PDB entry 6WK6 | X-ray diffraction, 2.35 A resolution | chains A and T of the 3 polymer chains in the assembly

== Chain A ==
Molecule: DNA polymerase eta
Source organism: Homo sapiens
Notes: EC 2.7.7.7
UniProt: Q9Y253 (POLH_HUMAN); numbering as in UniProt (aligned over 1-432)
Amino-acid sequence (432 residues; row label = number of the first residue in the row):
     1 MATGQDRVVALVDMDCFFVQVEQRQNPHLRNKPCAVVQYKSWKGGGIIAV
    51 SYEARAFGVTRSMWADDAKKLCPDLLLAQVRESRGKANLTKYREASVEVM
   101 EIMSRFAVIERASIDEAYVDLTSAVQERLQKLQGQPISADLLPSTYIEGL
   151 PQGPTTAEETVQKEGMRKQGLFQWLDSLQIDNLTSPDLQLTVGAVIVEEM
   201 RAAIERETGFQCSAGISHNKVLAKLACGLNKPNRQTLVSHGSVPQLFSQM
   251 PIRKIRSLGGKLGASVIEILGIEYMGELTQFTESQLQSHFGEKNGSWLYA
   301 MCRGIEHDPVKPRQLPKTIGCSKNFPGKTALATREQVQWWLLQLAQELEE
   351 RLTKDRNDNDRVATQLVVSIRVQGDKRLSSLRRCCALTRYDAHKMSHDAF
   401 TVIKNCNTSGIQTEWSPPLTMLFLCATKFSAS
Disordered / not traced: 155-159
Bound ions: Mg2+ site 1: Asp-13, Asp-115, Glu-116 (together with 0KX) (shared with 1 residue of chain P); Mg2+ site 2: Asp-13, Met-14, Asp-115 (together with 0KX)
Ligand contacts: 0KX (2'-deoxy-5'-O-[(R)-hydroxy{[(R)-hydroxy(phosphonooxy)phosphoryl]amino}phosphoryl]cytidine): Asp-13, Met-14, Asp-15, Cys-16, Phe-17, Phe-18, Ile-48, Ala-49, Tyr-52, Arg-55, Arg-61, Ile-114, Asp-115, Glu-116, Lys-231
Reported in the primary citation:
  - binding site for 0KX: Arg-55, Arg-61
  - binding site for the 12-nt DNA strand (chain T): Gln-38

== Chain T ==
Molecule: 12-nt DNA strand
Sequence (12 nucleotides; numbered 1 to 12; the number before each row is that of its first residue):
     1 CATXCTCACACT
Disordered / not traced: 1
Modified / non-standard residues: 3ZO (2'-deoxy-xanthosine-5'-monophosphate) at position 4

== How chain A and chain T interact ==
Residue-residue contacts - 35 pairs, chain A then chain T:
  Gln-38(A) with 3ZO_4(T), hydrogen bond to the sugar
  Tyr-39(A) with 3ZO_4(T), sugar contact; DC5(T), hydrogen bond to the phosphate
  Trp-42(A) with DA2(T), stacking on the base
  Gly-46(A) with DT3(T), sugar contact
  Ile-47(A) with DT3(T), base contact
  Ile-48(A) with DT3(T), base contact
  Arg-61(A) with DT3(T), base contact
  Ser-62(A) with DT3(T), sugar contact
  Trp-64(A) with DT3(T), phosphate contact; 3ZO_4(T), phosphate contact
  Lys-86(A) with DT6(T), salt bridge to the phosphate
  Leu-89(A) with DT6(T), phosphate contact
  Arg-93(A) with DT6(T), salt bridge to the phosphate
  Lys-293(A) with DC11(T), salt bridge to the phosphate
  Lys-311(A) with DC9(T), salt bridge to the phosphate
  Arg-313(A) with DA8(T), phosphate contact; DC9(T), salt bridge to the phosphate
  Pro-316(A) with DA8(T), phosphate contact
  Lys-317(A) with DA8(T), hydrogen bond to the phosphate; DC9(T), salt bridge to the phosphate
  Thr-318(A) with DC7(T), sugar contact; DA8(T), hydrogen bond to the phosphate
  Ile-319(A) with DC7(T), phosphate contact
  Gly-320(A) with DT6(T), sugar contact; DC7(T), hydrogen bond to the phosphate
  Cys-321(A) with DT6(T), phosphate contact
  Ser-322(A) with DC5(T), sugar contact; DT6(T), hydrogen bond to the phosphate
  Lys-323(A) with DC5(T), salt bridge to the phosphate
  Asn-324(A) with DA2(T), phosphate contact; DC5(T), hydrogen bond to the phosphate
  Pro-326(A) with DA2(T), base contact
  Arg-351(A) with DC7(T), salt bridge to the phosphate
  Leu-378(A) with DT6(T), base contact
Interface residues without a listed pair, chain A (33 interface residues in all): Met-63, Ala-87, Leu-315, Thr-329, Glu-347, Thr-420

== Summary ==
Chain A and chain T form an interface of 33 and 9 residues respectively, with 7 hydrogen bonds, 8 salt bridges
and 1 aromatic stacking contact. Among the polar pairs are Gln-38(A)/3ZO_4(T), Tyr-39(A)/DC5(T) and
Lys-317(A)/DA8(T). From the paper: a binding site for 0KX at Arg-55(A) and Arg-61(A); a binding site for the
12-nt DNA strand (chain T) at Gln-38(A).
Chain A is DNA polymerase eta (Homo sapiens) and chain T is a 12-nt DNA strand; the structure, Crystal
structure of human polymerase eta complexed with Xanthine containing DNA, was determined by X-ray diffraction
(same publication as 6MQ8).
